PDB entry 6RAY | electron microscopy, 4.28 A resolution (low resolution: residue-level contacts below are approximate; hydrogen-bond / salt-bridge calls are withheld) | chains 5 and 2 of the 12 polymer chains in the assembly

== Chain 5 ==
Molecule: DNA replication licensing factor Mcm5
From: Drosophila melanogaster
Notes: EC 3.6.4.12
Reference sequence: Q9VGW6 (MCM5_DROME); residue numbers follow UniProt; this construct covers 1-405, 412-733
Sequence (733 residues; each row starts with the number of its first residue; note: 4 numbers in that range are skipped by the numbering (no residue carries them; nothing is unmodelled there); a row labelled like 409A-409D holds insertion residues (409A, then the next letters in order)):
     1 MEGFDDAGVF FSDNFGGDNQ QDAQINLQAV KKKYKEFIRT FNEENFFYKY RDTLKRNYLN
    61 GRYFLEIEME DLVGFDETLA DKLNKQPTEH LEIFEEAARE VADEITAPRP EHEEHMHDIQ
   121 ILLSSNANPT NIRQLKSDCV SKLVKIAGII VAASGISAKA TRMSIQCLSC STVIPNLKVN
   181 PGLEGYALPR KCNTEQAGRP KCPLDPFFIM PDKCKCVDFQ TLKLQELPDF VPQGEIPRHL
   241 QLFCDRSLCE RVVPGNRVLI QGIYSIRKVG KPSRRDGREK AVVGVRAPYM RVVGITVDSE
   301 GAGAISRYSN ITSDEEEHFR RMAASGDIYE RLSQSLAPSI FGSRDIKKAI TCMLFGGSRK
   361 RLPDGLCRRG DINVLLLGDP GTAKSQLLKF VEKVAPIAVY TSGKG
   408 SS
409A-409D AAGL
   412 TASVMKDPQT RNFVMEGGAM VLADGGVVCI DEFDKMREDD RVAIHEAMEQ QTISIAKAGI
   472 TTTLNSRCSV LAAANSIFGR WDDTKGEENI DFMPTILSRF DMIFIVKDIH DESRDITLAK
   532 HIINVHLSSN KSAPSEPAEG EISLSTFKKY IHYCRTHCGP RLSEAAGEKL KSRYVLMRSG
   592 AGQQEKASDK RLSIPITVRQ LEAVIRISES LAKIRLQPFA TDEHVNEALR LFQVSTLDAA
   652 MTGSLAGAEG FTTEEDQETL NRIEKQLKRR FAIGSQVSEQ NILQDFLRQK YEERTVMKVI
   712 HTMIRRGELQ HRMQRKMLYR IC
Disordered / not traced: 1-18, 125-126, 178-185, 189-190, 272-278, 309-311, 395, 409A-409D, 577-605, 614, 653-733
Disulfide bonds: Cys192-Cys202
Small-molecule neighbours:
  - ADP (adenosine-5'-diphosphate): Ile340, Asp379, Pro380, Gly381, Ala383, Lys384, Ser385, Gln386, Asn486, Leu529, His532, Ile533, Val536
  - ATP (adenosine-5'-triphosphate): Glu460, Arg510, Val609, Arg610
Curated features (UniProtKB/Swiss-Prot):
  - motif: Ser509 to Asp512 (Arginine finger)
  - binding site (ADP): Arg368
  - mutagenesis: Lys384 (K384A: Greatly reduces complex helicase activity)
From the paper describing this entry:
  - catalytic residues: Arg510 (citing earlier work)
  - mutagenesis - R510A: decreased catalytic activity

== Chain 2 ==
Molecule: DNA replication licensing factor Mcm2
From: Drosophila melanogaster
Notes: EC 3.6.4.12
Reference sequence: P49735 (MCM2_DROME); numbering as in UniProt (aligned over 1-887)
Sequence (887 residues; row label = number of the first residue in the row):
     1 MDNPSSPPPN TPSDAAERRD LRAAMTSPVG DFEPFENEDE ILGDQTVRDE AEEEDGEELF
    61 GDNMENDYRP MPELDHYDPA LLDDEDDFSE MSQGDRFAAE SEMRRRDRAA GIHRDDRDLG
   121 FGQSDDEDDV GPRAKRRAGE KAAVGEVEDT EMVESIENLE DTKGHSTKEW VSMLGPRTEI
   181 ANRFQSFLRT FVDERGAYTY RDRIRRMCEQ NMSSFVVSYT DLANKEHVLA YFLPEAPFQM
   241 LEIFDKVAKD MVLSIFPTYE RVTTEIHVRI SELPLIEELR TFRKLHLNQL VRTLGVVTAT
   301 TGVLPQLSVI KYDCVKCGYV LGPFVQSQNT EIKPGSCPEC QSTGPFSINM EQTLYRNYQK
   361 ITLQESPGRI PAGRIPRSKD VILLADLCDQ CKPGDELEVT GIYTNNYDGS LNTDQGFPVF
   421 ATVIIANHVV VKDSKQVVQS LTDEDIATIQ KLSKDPRIVE RVVASMAPSI YGHDYIKRAL
   481 ALALFGGESK NPGEKHKVRG DINLLICGDP GTAKSQFLKY TEKVAPRAVF TTGQGASAVG
   541 LTAYVRRNPV SREWTLEAGA LVLADQGVCL IDEFDKMNDQ DRTSIHEAME QQSISISKAG
   601 IVTSLQARCT VIAAANPIGG RYDPSMTFSE NVNLSEPILS RFDVLCVVKD EFDPMQDQQL
   661 AKFVVHSHMK HHPSEEEQPE LEEPQLKTVD EIPQDLLRQY IVYAKENIRP KLTNIDEDKI
   721 AKMYAQLRQE SFATGSLPIT VRHIESVIRM SEAHARMHLR ENVMEADVSM AIRMMLESFI
   781 EAQKFSVMKK MRSTFQKYLS FQKDHSELLF FILRQLTLDQ LAYIRCKDGP GATHVEIMER
   841 DLIERAKQLD IVNLKPFYES DLFRTNGFSY DPKRRIILQI VVDGNTA
Disordered / not traced: 1-173, 263-265, 272-273, 542-543, 673-690, 799-887
Small-molecule neighbours:
  - ADP (adenosine-5'-diphosphate): Glu590, Val741, Arg742
  - ATP (adenosine-5'-triphosphate): Ile470, Gly472, His473, Asp509, Pro510, Gly511, Thr512, Ala513, Lys514, Ser515, Phe517, Glu573, Leu660
Curated features (UniProtKB/Swiss-Prot):
  - zinc finger: Cys314 to Cys340 (C4-type)
  - motif: Ser640 to Asp643 (Arginine finger)
  - binding site (ADP): Ser515, Gln516
  - modified residue: Thr26 (Phosphothreonine), Ser27 (Phosphoserine), Ser89 (Phosphoserine), Ser92 (Phosphoserine), Ser124 (Phosphoserine)
  - mutagenesis: Lys514 (K514A: Reduces complex helicase activity)
From the paper describing this entry:
  - catalytic residues: Arg641 (citing earlier work)
  - mutagenesis - R641A: decreased catalytic activity

== How chain 5 and chain 2 interact ==
Residue-residue contacts (75):
  Arg133(5) with Asp389(2)
  Ser137(5) with Leu354(2); Tyr355(2)
  Gln225(5) with Arg547(2)
  Gln233(5) with Val562(2)
  Gly234(5) with Lys392(2)
  Glu235(5) with Asp389(2); Gln390(2)
  Ile236(5) with Gly302(2)
  Pro237(5) with Arg547(2)
  Arg238(5) with Asp389(2)
  Ile266(5) with Tyr355(2)
  Val269(5) with Tyr312(2); Ile348(2)
  Gly270(5) with Tyr312(2)
  Lys271(5) with Leu307(2); Gln328(2); Asn329(2)
  Glu279(5) with Asn406(2); Asp408(2); Gly409(2); Ser410(2); Arg552(2)
  Val282(5) with Asn406(2); Tyr407(2)
  Val283(5) with Tyr407(2)
  Gly284(5) with Leu307(2)
  Val285(5) with Pro305(2); Gln306(2)
  Arg286(5) with Pro305(2); Leu307(2); Tyr312(2)
  Ser339(5) with Lys495(2)
  Lys389(5) with Lys495(2); His496(2)
  Lys404(5) with Gln580(2); Thr583(2); Ser595(2)
  Gly405(5) with Ser595(2); Ser597(2)
  Ser408(5) with Ser597(2); Lys598(2)
  Ser409(5) with Lys598(2)
  Thr412(5) with Lys598(2)
  Asp519(5) with Tyr724(2); Arg728(2)
  Ile520(5) with Tyr724(2); Arg728(2)
  His521(5) with Arg728(2); Gln729(2)
  Glu523(5) with Gln729(2)
  Arg525(5) with Tyr724(2)
  Asp526(5) with Ala721(2); Tyr724(2); Ala725(2)
  Ile527(5) with Asp718(2); Ala721(2); Lys722(2)
  Ala530(5) with Ala721(2)
  Lys531(5) with Asn714(2)
  Ile534(5) with Thr713(2); Asn714(2)
  Val536(5) with Pro492(2); Gly493(2); Lys495(2)
  His537(5) with Lys490(2); Pro492(2); Lys711(2); Ile748(2)
  Leu538(5) with Lys711(2); Leu712(2)
  Ser540(5) with Gly493(2)
  Lys542(5) with Gly493(2); Glu494(2)
  Ser543(5) with Glu494(2)
Also at the interface, not in a pair above, chain 5 (51 interface residues in all): Asp138, Ser141, Ser265, Lys280, Pro288, Gly381, Phe390, Thr401, Ser539
Also at the interface, not in a pair above, chain 2 (58 interface residues in all): Val262, Thr301, Val303, Leu304, Ser327, Gln352, Thr353, Asn357, Cys391, Asn491, Ser551, Ile596, Glu717, Val741

== Summary ==
The interface between chain 5 and chain 2 involves 51 residues on one side and 58 on the other. ADP is bound
between chain 5 and chain 2. Chain 5 binds ATP. Bound to chain 2: ATP. From the paper: catalytic residues
Arg510(5) and Arg641(2); R510A of chain 5 reduces catalytic activity.
Here chain 5 is DNA replication licensing factor Mcm5 and chain 2 is DNA replication licensing factor Mcm2,
both from Drosophila melanogaster. Entry 6RAY (D. melanogaster CMG-DNA, State 2A) was determined by electron
microscopy together with 6RAZ, 6RAW and 6RAX from the same study.
